6UUC - chains CCC and 222 of the 9 polymer chains in the assembly; structure by X-ray diffraction, 4.10 A resolution (low resolution: residue-level contacts below are approximate; hydrogen-bond / salt-bridge calls are withheld).

== Chain CCC ==
Molecule: DNA-directed RNA polymerase subunit beta
From: Escherichia coli
Notes: EC 2.7.7.6
Reference sequence: P0A8V4 (RPOB_ECO57); residue numbers follow UniProt; this construct covers 1-1342
Sequence (1342 residues; numbered 1 to 1342; the number before each row is that of its first residue):
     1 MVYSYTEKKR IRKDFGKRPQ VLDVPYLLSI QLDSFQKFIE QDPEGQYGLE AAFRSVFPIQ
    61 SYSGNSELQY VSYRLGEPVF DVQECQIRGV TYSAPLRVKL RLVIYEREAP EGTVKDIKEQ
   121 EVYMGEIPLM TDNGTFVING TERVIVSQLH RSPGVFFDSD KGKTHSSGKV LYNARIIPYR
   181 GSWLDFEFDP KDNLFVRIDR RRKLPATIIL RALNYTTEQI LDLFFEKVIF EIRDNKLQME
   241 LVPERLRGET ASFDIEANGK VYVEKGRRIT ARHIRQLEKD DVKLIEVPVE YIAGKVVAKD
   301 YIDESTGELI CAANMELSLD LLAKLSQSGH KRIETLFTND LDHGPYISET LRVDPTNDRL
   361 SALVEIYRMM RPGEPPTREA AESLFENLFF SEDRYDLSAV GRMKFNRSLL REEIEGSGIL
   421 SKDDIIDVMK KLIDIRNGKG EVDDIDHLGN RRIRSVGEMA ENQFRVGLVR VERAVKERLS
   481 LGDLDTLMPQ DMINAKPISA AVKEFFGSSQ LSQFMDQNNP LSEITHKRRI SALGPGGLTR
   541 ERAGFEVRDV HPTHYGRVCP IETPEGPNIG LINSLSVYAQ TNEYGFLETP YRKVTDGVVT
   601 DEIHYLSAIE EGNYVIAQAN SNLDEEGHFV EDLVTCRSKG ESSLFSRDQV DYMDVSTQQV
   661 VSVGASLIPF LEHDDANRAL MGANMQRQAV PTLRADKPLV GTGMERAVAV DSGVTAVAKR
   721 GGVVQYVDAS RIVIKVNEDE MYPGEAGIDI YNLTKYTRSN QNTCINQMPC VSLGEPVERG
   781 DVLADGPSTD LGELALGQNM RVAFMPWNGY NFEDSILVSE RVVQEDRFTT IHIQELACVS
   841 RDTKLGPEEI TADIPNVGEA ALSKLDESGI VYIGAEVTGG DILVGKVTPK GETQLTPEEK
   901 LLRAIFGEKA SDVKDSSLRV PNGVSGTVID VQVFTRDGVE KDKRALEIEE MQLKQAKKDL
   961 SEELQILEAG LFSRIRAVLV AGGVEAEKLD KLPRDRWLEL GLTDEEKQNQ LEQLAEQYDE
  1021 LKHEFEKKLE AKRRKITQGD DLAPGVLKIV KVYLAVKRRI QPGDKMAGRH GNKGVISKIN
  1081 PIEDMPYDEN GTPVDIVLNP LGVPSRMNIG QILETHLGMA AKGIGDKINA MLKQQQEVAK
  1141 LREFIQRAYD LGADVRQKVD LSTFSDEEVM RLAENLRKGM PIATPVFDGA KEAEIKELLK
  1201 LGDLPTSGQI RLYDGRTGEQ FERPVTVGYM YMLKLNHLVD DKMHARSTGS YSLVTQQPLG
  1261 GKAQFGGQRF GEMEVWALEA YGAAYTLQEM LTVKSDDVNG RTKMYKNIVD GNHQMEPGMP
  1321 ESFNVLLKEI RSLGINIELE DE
Disordered / not traced: 1-2
UniProt features mapped onto this chain:
  - modified residue (N6-acetyllysine): Lys-1022, Lys-1200
Residues lining bound ligands: ATP: Glu-813, Ser-1105, Arg-1106

== Chain 222 ==
Molecule: Synthetic DNA 50-MER (promoter template strand)
Sequence (50 nucleotides; each row starts with the number of its first residue):
     3 TCCGCGTCAG ACTCGTAGGA TTATAGCATA CGTGAGGTGG GATGTCAAGG
Disordered / not traced: 38-52

== Interface between chain CCC and chain 222 ==
Contacting residue pairs (15; chain CCC residue first):
  Lys-163(CCC) with DG6(222)
  Asn-494(CCC) with DA25(222)
  Lys-496(CCC) with DT24(222)
  Ala-500(CCC) with DT23(222)
  Lys-503(CCC) with DT23(222)
  Ser-508(CCC) with DG21(222)
  Glu-541(CCC) with DG12(222)
  Gly-1261(CCC) with DG17(222)
  Lys-1262(CCC) with DG17(222)
  Ala-1263(CCC) with DT18(222)
  Gln-1268(CCC) with DC16(222)
  Arg-1269(CCC) with DT15(222); DC16(222)
  Gly-1271(CCC) with DT15(222)
  Met-1273(CCC) with DC14(222)
Also at the interface, not in a pair above, chain CCC (20 interface residues in all): Ser-166, Arg-202, Phe-514, Gly-1267, Glu-1272, Glu-1274
Also at the interface, not in a pair above, chain 222 (15 interface residues in all): DC5, DC7, DA19, DA22

== Summary ==
20 residues of chain CCC face 15 of chain 222 across their interface. Chain CCC binds ATP.
Chain CCC is DNA-directed RNA polymerase subunit beta (Escherichia coli) and chain 222 is Synthetic DNA 50-MER
(promoter template strand); the structure, E. coli sigma-S transcription initiation complex with a 3-nt RNA
and a mismatching ATP ("Fresh" crystal ..., was determined by X-ray diffraction, deposited together with 6UTV,
6UTW, 6UTX, 6UTY, 6UTZ, 6UU0 and 11 further entries.
